Entry 8GAG (electron microscopy, 3.30 A resolution); this record covers chains B and C of the 5 polymer chains in the assembly.

== Chain B ==
Name: Guanine nucleotide-binding protein G(I)/G(S)/G(T) subunit beta-1
Source organism: Homo sapiens
Reference sequence: P62873 (GBB1_HUMAN); numbering as in UniProt (aligned over 3-340)
Sequence (338 residues; numbered 3 to 340; the number before each row is that of its first residue):
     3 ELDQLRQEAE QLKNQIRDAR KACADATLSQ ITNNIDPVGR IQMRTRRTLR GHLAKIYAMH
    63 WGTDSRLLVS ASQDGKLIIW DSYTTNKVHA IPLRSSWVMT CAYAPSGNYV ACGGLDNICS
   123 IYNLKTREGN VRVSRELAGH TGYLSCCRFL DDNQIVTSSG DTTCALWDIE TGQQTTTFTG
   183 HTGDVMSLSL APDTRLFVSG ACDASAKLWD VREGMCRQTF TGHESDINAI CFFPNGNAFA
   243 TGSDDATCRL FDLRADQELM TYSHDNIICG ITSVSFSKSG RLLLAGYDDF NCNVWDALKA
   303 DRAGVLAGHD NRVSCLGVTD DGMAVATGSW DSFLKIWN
Swiss-Prot annotation at these positions:
  - modified residue: His-266 (Phosphohistidine)
  - natural variant: Leu-30 (L30F: In MRD42; uncertain significance), Arg-52 (R52G: In MRD42), Gly-64 (G64V: In MRD42), Asp-76 (D76E: In MRD42; D76G: In MRD42), Gly-77 (G77S: In MRD42), Lys-78 (K78R: In MRD42), Ile-80 (I80N: In MRD42; I80T: In MRD42), His-91 (H91R: In MRD42; uncertain significance), Ala-92 (A92T: In MRD42), Pro-94 (P94S: In MRD42), Leu-95 (L95P: In MRD42), Arg-96 (R96L: In MRD42), 5 further natural variant entries in UniProt

== Chain C ==
Name: Guanine nucleotide-binding protein G(I)/G(S)/G(O) subunit gamma-2
Source organism: Homo sapiens
Reference sequence: P59768 (GBG2_HUMAN); residue numbers follow UniProt; this construct covers 1-71
Sequence (71 residues; each row starts with the number of its first residue):
     1 MASNNTASIA QARKLVEQLK MEANIDRIKV SKAAADLMAY CEAHAKEDPL LTPVPASENP
    61 FREKKFFCAI L
Disordered / not traced: 1-6, 64-71
Swiss-Prot annotation at these positions:
  - modified residue: Ala-2 (N-acetylalanine), Cys-68 (Cysteine methyl ester)
  - lipidation: Cys-68 (S-geranylgeranyl cysteine)

== How chain B and chain C interact ==
Residue-residue contacts (67; chain B residue first):
  Leu-4(B) with Ile-9(C), hydrophobic
  Leu-7(B) with Ala-12(C), hydrophobic; Arg-13(C); Val-16(C), hydrophobic
  Leu-14(B) with Val-16(C); Leu-19(C), hydrophobic; Lys-20(C)
  Lys-15(B) with Leu-19(C)
  Gln-17(B) with Lys-20(C); Ala-23(C)
  Ile-18(B) with Glu-22(C); Ala-23(C), hydrophobic
  Cys-25(B) with Ile-28(C); Val-30(C), hydrogen bond (backbone-backbone)
  Ala-26(B) with Val-30(C), hydrophobic
  Asp-27(B) with Lys-29(C), salt bridge; Val-30(C); Ser-31(C)
  Ala-28(B) with Val-30(C); Ser-31(C), hydrogen bond (backbone-side chain)
  Leu-30(B) with Ala-34(C), hydrophobic
  Ile-33(B) with Ala-34(C), hydrophobic; Ala-35(C); Met-38(C), hydrophobic
  Thr-34(B) with Met-38(C)
  Ile-37(B) with Glu-42(C)
  Val-40(B) with Leu-51(C), hydrophobic
  Arg-48(B) with Phe-61(C)
  Arg-49(B) with Phe-61(C), hydrogen bond (side chain-backbone); Glu-63(C)
  Ser-84(B) with Phe-61(C)
  Tyr-85(B) with Pro-60(C); Phe-61(C), hydrophobic
  Met-217(B) with Met-21(C), hydrophobic
  Cys-218(B) with Met-21(C)
  Arg-219(B) with Glu-22(C)
  Thr-221(B) with Glu-22(C)
  Phe-235(B) with Leu-37(C), hydrophobic
  Asn-237(B) with Asp-36(C), hydrogen bond
  Arg-256(B) with Arg-27(C); Ile-28(C), hydrogen bond (backbone-backbone); Ala-33(C), hydrogen bond (side chain-backbone); Leu-37(C)
  Ala-257(B) with Ile-28(C); Val-30(C), hydrophobic
  Asp-258(B) with Arg-27(C), salt bridge
  Gln-259(B) with Val-30(C)
  Leu-261(B) with Val-30(C), hydrophobic
  Ser-279(B) with Asp-48(C)
  Lys-280(B) with Glu-47(C)
  Ser-281(B) with Tyr-40(C); Cys-41(C), hydrogen bond (side chain-backbone); His-44(C); Ala-45(C); Asp-48(C)
  Gly-282(B) with Cys-41(C)
  Arg-283(B) with Leu-51(C)
  Leu-300(B) with Met-38(C), hydrophobic; Cys-41(C), hydrophobic
  Gly-324(B) with Pro-49(C); Leu-50(C)
  Met-325(B) with Pro-49(C), hydrophobic; Leu-50(C); Pro-60(C)
  Ala-326(B) with Phe-61(C), hydrophobic
  Val-327(B) with Leu-50(C), hydrophobic
  Asn-340(B) with Asn-59(C), hydrogen bond
Other interface residues (no listed pair), chain B (54 interface residues in all): Gln-6, Glu-10, Ala-11, Ala-21, Arg-22, Ala-24, Ile-43, Gly-182, Gln-220, Pro-236, Asp-254, Asp-323, Ile-338
Other interface residues (no listed pair), chain C (39 interface residues in all): Ser-8, Lys-14, Gln-18, Ile-25, Arg-62

== In short ==
Chain B and chain C form an interface of 54 and 39 residues respectively; the contacts include 8 hydrogen
bonds and 2 salt bridges. Among the polar pairs are Asp-27(B)/Lys-29(C), Asp-258(B)/Arg-27(C) and
Ala-28(B)/Ser-31(C).
Chain B is Guanine nucleotide-binding protein G(I)/G(S)/G(T) subunit beta-1 and chain C is Guanine
nucleotide-binding protein G(I)/G(S)/G(O) subunit gamma-2, both from Homo sapiens; the structure, Cannabinoid
receptor 1-Gi complex with novel ligand, was determined by electron microscopy.
